2Z4Q - chains A and B; structure by X-ray diffraction, 2.30 A resolution.

[Chain A]
Protein: anti egfr antibody fab, light chain
Organism: Mus musculus
Notes: antibody fragment or engineered binder
Chain sequence (219 residues; numbered 1 to 219; the number before each row is that of its first residue):
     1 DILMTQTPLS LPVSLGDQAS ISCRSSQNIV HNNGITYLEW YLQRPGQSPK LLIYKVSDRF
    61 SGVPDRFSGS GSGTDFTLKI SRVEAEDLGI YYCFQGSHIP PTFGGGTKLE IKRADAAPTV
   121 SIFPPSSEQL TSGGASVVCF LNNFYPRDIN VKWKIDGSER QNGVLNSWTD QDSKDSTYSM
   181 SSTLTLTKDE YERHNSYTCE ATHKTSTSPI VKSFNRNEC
Cystine bridges: Cys23-Cys93, Cys139-Cys199
Ligand contacts: Cd2+ (CD): Glu190, Arg193, His194

[Chain B]
Protein: anti egfr antibody fab, heavy chain
Organism: Mus musculus
Notes: antibody fragment or engineered binder
Chain sequence (218 residues; each row starts with the number of its first residue):
     1 QVQLQQSGSE MARPGASVKL PCKASGDTFT SYWMHWVKQR HGHGPEWIGN IYPGSGGTNY
    61 AEKFKNKVTL TVDRSSRTVY MHLSRLTSED SAVYYCTRSG GPYFFDYWGQ GTSLTVSSAK
   121 TTAPSVYPLA PVCGDTTGSS VTLGCLVKGY FPEPVTLTWN SGSLSSGVHT FPAVLQSDLY
   181 TLSSSVTVTS STWPSQSITC NVAHPASSTK VDKKIEPR
Cystine bridges: Cys22-Cys96, Cys145-Cys200

[Chain A / chain B interface]
Cross-chain cystine bridges: Cys219(A)-Cys133(B)
Residue-residue contacts (82):
  Tyr37(A) - Pro102(B)
  Tyr37(A) - Phe104(B)  hydrophobic
  Glu39(A) - Tyr103(B)
  Glu39(A) - Phe104(B)  hydrogen bond (side chain-backbone)
  Tyr41(A) - Phe104(B)  hydrogen bond (side chain-backbone)
  Tyr41(A) - Phe105(B)
  Gln43(A) - Gln39(B)  hydrogen bond
  Gln43(A) - Tyr95(B)  hydrogen bond
  Gln47(A) - Tyr95(B)  hydrogen bond (backbone-side chain)
  Ser48(A) - Tyr95(B)
  Ser48(A) - Trp108(B)
  Ser48(A) - Gly109(B)
  Pro49(A) - Trp108(B)  hydrogen bond (backbone-side chain)
  Leu51(A) - Tyr103(B)  hydrophobic
  Leu51(A) - Phe104(B)
  Leu51(A) - Phe105(B)
  Tyr54(A) - Pro102(B)
  Tyr54(A) - Tyr103(B)  hydrophobic
  Lys55(A) - Pro102(B)
  Phe60(A) - Tyr103(B)
  Phe60(A) - Asp106(B)
  Ile90(A) - Gly42(B)
  Tyr92(A) - Gln39(B)  hydrogen bond
  Tyr92(A) - Gly42(B)  hydrogen bond (side chain-backbone)
  Tyr92(A) - His43(B)  hydrogen bond (side chain-backbone)
  Tyr92(A) - Gly44(B)
  Tyr92(A) - Pro45(B)
  Phe94(A) - Phe104(B)  hydrophobic
  Phe94(A) - Phe105(B)  hydrophobic
  Gly96(A) - Phe104(B)
  Pro100(A) - Trp47(B)  hydrophobic
  Pro101(A) - Trp47(B)
  Phe103(A) - Pro45(B)
  Phe103(A) - Phe105(B)  hydrophobic
  Gly104(A) - Gly44(B)
  Gly105(A) - Gly44(B)
  Ser121(A) - Thr142(B)
  Ile122(A) - Val132(B)
  Phe123(A) - Leu129(B)
  Phe123(A) - Ala130(B)
  Phe123(A) - Thr142(B)
  Pro124(A) - Val132(B)
  Pro124(A) - Arg218(B)  hydrogen bond (backbone-side chain)
  Pro125(A) - Arg218(B)  hydrogen bond (backbone-side chain)
  Ser126(A) - Tyr127(B)
  Ser126(A) - Pro128(B)
  Glu128(A) - Val126(B)
  Glu128(A) - Lys213(B)  salt bridge
  Gln129(A) - Tyr127(B)
  Ser132(A) - Tyr127(B)
  Ser136(A) - Leu146(B)
  Ser136(A) - Lys148(B)
  Val138(A) - Leu129(B)  hydrophobic
  Phe140(A) - Gly144(B)
  Phe140(A) - Phe171(B)  hydrophobic
  Phe140(A) - Ser183(B)
  Phe140(A) - Ser184(B)
  Phe140(A) - Ser185(B)
  Asn142(A) - His169(B)
  Asn142(A) - Phe171(B)
  Asn142(A) - Ser185(B)  hydrogen bond
  Asn143(A) - His169(B)
  Val164(A) - Gln176(B)
  Leu165(A) - Val174(B)  hydrophobic
  Leu165(A) - Gln176(B)
  Asn166(A) - Val174(B)
  Ser167(A) - Phe171(B)
  Ser167(A) - Pro172(B)  hydrogen bond (side chain-backbone)
  Ser167(A) - Val174(B)
  Trp168(A) - Pro172(B)
  Thr169(A) - Phe171(B)
  Thr169(A) - Pro172(B)
  Ser179(A) - His169(B)  hydrogen bond
  Ser179(A) - Phe171(B)
  Met180(A) - Phe171(B)
  Ser181(A) - Phe171(B)
  Ser181(A) - Ser183(B)  hydrogen bond
  Thr185(A) - Lys148(B)
  Phe214(A) - Val132(B)  hydrophobic
  Glu218(A) - Cys133(B)
  Cys219(A) - Cys133(B)  disulfide
  Cys219(A) - Gly134(B)  hydrogen bond (side chain-backbone)
Interface residues without a listed pair, chain A (50 interface residues in all): Ile99, Asp172, Thr183
Interface residues without a listed pair, chain B (43 interface residues in all): Ala61, Gly101, Pro131, Leu143, Thr170, Thr181, Thr187

[In short]
The interface between chain A and chain B involves 50 residues on one side and 43 on the other, with 1
disulfide bond, 16 hydrogen bonds and 1 salt bridge. Polar contacts include Glu128(A)-Lys213(B),
Glu39(A)-Phe104(B) and Tyr41(A)-Phe104(B). Ligands of chain A: Cd2+.
Here chain A is anti egfr antibody fab, light chain and chain B is anti egfr antibody fab, heavy chain, both
from Mus musculus. Entry 2Z4Q (Crystal structure of a murine antibody FAB 528) was determined by X-ray
diffraction, deposited together with 1WT5.
